PDB entry 5H9E | X-ray diffraction, 3.21 A resolution | chains H and L of the 14 polymer chains in the assembly

# Chain H
Name: CRISPR system Cascade subunit CasC
From: Escherichia coli (strain K12)
UniProtKB: Q46899 (CASC_ECOLI); residue numbers follow UniProt; this construct covers 1-363
Chain sequence (363 residues; row label = number of the first residue in the row):
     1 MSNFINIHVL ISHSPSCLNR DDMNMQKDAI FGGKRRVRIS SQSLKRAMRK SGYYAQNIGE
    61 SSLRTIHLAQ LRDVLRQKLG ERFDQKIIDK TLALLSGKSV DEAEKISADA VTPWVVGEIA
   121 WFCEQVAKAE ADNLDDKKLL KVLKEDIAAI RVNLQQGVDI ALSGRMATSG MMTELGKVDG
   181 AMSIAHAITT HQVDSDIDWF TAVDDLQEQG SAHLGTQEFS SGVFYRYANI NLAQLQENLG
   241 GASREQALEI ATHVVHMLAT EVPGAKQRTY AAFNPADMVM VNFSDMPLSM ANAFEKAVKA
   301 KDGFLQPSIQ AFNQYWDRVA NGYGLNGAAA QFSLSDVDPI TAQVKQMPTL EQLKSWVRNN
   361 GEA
Not modelled in the structure: 1, 336-343, 362-363

# Chain L
Molecule: crRNA
From: Escherichia coli
Sequence (61 nucleotides; each row starts with the number of its first residue):
     1 AUAAACCGAC GGUAUUGUUC AGAUCCUGGC UUGCCAACAG GAGUUCCCCG CGCCAGCGGG
    61 X
Modified positions: 23G (guanosine-5'-phosphate-2',3'-cyclic phosphate) at position 61

# Interface between chain H and chain L
Contacting residue pairs (44; chain H residue first):
  Asn19(H) - A14(L)  hydrogen bond to the sugar
  Asn19(H) - U15(L)  phosphate contact
  Asn19(H) - U16(L)  hydrogen bond to the phosphate
  Arg20(H) - U15(L)  hydrogen bond to the sugar
  Arg20(H) - U16(L)  salt bridge to the phosphate
  Arg20(H) - G17(L)  salt bridge to the phosphate
  Asp21(H) - U15(L)  base contact
  Asp22(H) - U15(L)  base contact
  Asn24(H) - U16(L)  base contact
  Lys27(H) - U15(L)  salt bridge to the phosphate
  Ser40(H) - A14(L)  phosphate contact
  Ser40(H) - U15(L)  hydrogen bond to the phosphate
  Gln42(H) - U13(L)  sugar contact
  Gln42(H) - A14(L)  phosphate contact
  Gln42(H) - U15(L)  hydrogen bond to the phosphate
  Ser43(H) - A14(L)  hydrogen bond to the sugar
  Lys45(H) - U13(L)  salt bridge to the phosphate
  Arg46(H) - A14(L)  sugar contact
  Arg49(H) - A14(L)  salt bridge to the phosphate
  Arg64(H) - G12(L)  sugar contact
  Arg64(H) - U13(L)  sugar contact
  Ala110(H) - G12(L)  base contact
  Ser163(H) - G12(L)  sugar contact
  Ser163(H) - U13(L)  phosphate contact
  Gly164(H) - G12(L)  sugar contact
  Met166(H) - G11(L)  base contact
  Met166(H) - G12(L)  base contact
  Lys177(H) - G11(L)  hydrogen bond to the sugar
  Trp199(H) - A21(L)  base contact
  Phe200(H) - U19(L)  base contact
  Phe200(H) - A21(L)  phosphate contact
  Thr201(H) - U19(L)  hydrogen bond to the sugar
  Thr201(H) - C20(L)  hydrogen bond to the base
  Thr201(H) - A21(L)  hydrogen bond to the phosphate
  Ala202(H) - U19(L)  base contact
  Ala202(H) - C20(L)  phosphate contact
  Val203(H) - C20(L)  hydrogen bond to the phosphate
  Gly210(H) - G22(L)  base contact
  Gly264(H) - G17(L)  phosphate contact
  Ala265(H) - U16(L)  phosphate contact
  Ala265(H) - G17(L)  phosphate contact
  Lys266(H) - G17(L)  hydrogen bond to the phosphate
  Arg268(H) - U18(L)  phosphate contact
  Thr269(H) - U19(L)  phosphate contact
Interface residues without a listed pair, chain H (35 interface residues in all): Leu18, Arg165, Gln209, Ser211, His213, Leu214

# In short
The interface between chain H and chain L involves 35 residues on one side and 12 on the other, with 12
hydrogen bonds and 5 salt bridges. Polar pairs include Thr201(H)-C20(L), Asn19(H)-A14(L) and Arg20(H)-U15(L).
Chain H is CRISPR system Cascade subunit CasC (Escherichia coli (strain K12)) and chain L is crRNA
(Escherichia coli); the structure, Crystal structure of E. coli Cascade bound to a PAM-containing dsDNA target
(32-nt spacer) at 3.20 ..., was determined by X-ray diffraction, deposited together with 5H9F.
